3CFP - chains P and A of the 3 polymer chains in the assembly; structure by X-ray diffraction, 2.50 A resolution.

== Chain P ==
Molecule: 14-nt DNA strand
Sequence (14 nucleotides; row label = number of the first residue in the row):
   102 GCGGACTGCTTACC
Modified / non-standard residues: DOC (2',3'-dideoxycytidine-5'-monophosphate) at position 115

== Chain A ==
Name: DNA polymerase
Organism: Bacteriophage RB69
Notes: EC 2.7.7.7
UniProt: Q38087 (DPOL_BPR69); residue numbers follow UniProt; this construct covers 1-903
Chain sequence (909 residues; numbered 1 to 909; the number before each row is that of its first residue):
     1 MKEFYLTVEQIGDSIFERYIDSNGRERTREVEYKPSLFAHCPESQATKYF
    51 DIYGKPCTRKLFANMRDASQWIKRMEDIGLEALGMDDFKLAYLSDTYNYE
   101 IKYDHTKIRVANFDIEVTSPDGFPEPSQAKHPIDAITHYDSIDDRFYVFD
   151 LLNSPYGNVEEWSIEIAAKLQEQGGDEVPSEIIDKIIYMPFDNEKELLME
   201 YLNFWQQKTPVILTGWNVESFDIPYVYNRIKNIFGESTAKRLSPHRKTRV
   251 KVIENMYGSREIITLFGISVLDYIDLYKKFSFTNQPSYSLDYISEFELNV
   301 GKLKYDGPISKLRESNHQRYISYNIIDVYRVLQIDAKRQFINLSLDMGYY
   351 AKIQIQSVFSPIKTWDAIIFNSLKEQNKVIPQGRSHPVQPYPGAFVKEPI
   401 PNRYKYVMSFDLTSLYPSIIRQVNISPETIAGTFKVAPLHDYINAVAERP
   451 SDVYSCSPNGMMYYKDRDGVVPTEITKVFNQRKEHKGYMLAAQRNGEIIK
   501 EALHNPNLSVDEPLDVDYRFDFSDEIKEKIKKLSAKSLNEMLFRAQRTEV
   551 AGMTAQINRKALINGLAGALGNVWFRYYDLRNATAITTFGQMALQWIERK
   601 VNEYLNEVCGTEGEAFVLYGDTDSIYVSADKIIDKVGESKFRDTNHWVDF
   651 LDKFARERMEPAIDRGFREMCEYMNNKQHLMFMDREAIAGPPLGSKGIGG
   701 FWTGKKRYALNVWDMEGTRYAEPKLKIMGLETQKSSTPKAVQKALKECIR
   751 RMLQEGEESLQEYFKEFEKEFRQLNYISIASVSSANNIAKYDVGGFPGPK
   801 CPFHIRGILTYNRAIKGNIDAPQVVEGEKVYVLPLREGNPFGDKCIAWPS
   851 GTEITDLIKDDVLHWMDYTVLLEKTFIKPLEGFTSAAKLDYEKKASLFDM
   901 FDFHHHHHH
Unresolved in the structure: 902-909
Sequence notes: engineered mutation Ala561 (Leu in Q38087), Gly565 (Ser in Q38087), Ala567 (Tyr in Q38087); expression tag (904-909)
Bound ions: Ca2+ site 1 near Glu116 (its only coordinating residue here); Ca2+ site 2: Asp411, Leu412, Asp623 (together with dTTP); Ca2+ site 3: Asp411, Asp623 (together with dTTP); Ca2+ site 4 near Glu716 (its only coordinating residue here)
Ligand contacts: dTTP (TTP): Asp411, Leu412, Thr413, Ser414, Leu415, Tyr416, Pro417, Arg482, Lys486, Lys560, Asn564, Thr622, Asp623
UniProt features mapped onto this chain:
  - region: Thr248 to Thr264 (Beta hairpin), Lys705 to Tyr708 (Binding of DNA in B-conformation), Leu897 to Phe903 (Interaction with the polymerase clamp)
  - binding site (Mg(2+)): Asp114, Glu116, Asp222, Asp327, Asp411, Leu412, Asp623
  - binding site (substrate): Ser414 to Tyr416, Arg482, Lys560
  - site: Asp621 (Optimization of metal coordination by the polymerase active site), Lys706 (Optimization of metal coordination by the polymerase active site), Asp714 (Essential for viral replication)
  - mutagenesis: Asp222 (D222A: Complete loss of 3'-5' exonuclease activity), Asp327 (D327A: Complete loss of 3'-5' exonuclease activity), Leu415 (L415A/G: Decreases base selectivity by several hundred fold; L415G/F: Increased misinsertion, increased mismatch extension and inefficient proofreading; L415M: No effect on base selectivity), Asp621 (D621A: Drastic decrease in the efficiency of incorporation of dGMP), Lys706 (K706A: Almost complete loss of polymerase activity), Asp714 (D714A: Complete loss of viral replication)

== How chain P and chain A interact ==
Pairs across the interface (32):
  DT108(P) with Lys800(A), hydrogen bond to the base
  DG109(P) with Tyr791(A), hydrogen bond to the phosphate; Lys800(A), hydrogen bond to the sugar
  DC110(P) with Lys790(A), salt bridge to the phosphate; Tyr791(A), hydrogen bond to the phosphate; Pro802(A), sugar contact; His804(A), phosphate contact
  DT111(P) with Ser783(A), phosphate contact; Ser784(A), phosphate contact; Asn786(A), hydrogen bond to the phosphate; His804(A), salt bridge to the phosphate
  DT112(P) with Asn284(A), sugar contact; Lys734(A), base contact; Ser735(A), sugar contact; Ser736(A), sugar contact; Val782(A), phosphate contact; Ser783(A), phosphate contact; Ser784(A), hydrogen bond to the phosphate
  DA113(P) with Asn284(A), hydrogen bond to the phosphate; Gly729(A), phosphate contact; Gln733(A), sugar contact; Lys734(A), phosphate contact; Ser735(A), hydrogen bond to the phosphate
  DC114(P) with Lys706(A), hydrogen bond to the base; Met728(A), phosphate contact; Gly729(A), hydrogen bond to the phosphate; Gln733(A), phosphate contact
  DOC_115(P) with Asp621(A), phosphate contact; Thr622(A), sugar contact; Lys706(A), sugar contact; Tyr708(A), hydrogen bond to the phosphate; Met728(A), phosphate contact
Interface residues without a listed pair, chain A (25 interface residues in all): Asp623, Tyr626, Ile727, Ile805, Lys829

== Overview ==
Chain P and chain A form an interface of 8 and 25 residues respectively, with 11 hydrogen bonds and 2 salt
bridges. Polar pairs include DT108(P)-Lys800(A), DC114(P)-Lys706(A) and DG109(P)-Lys800(A). Ligands of chain
A: dTTP.
Chain P is a 14-nt DNA strand and chain A is DNA polymerase (Bacteriophage RB69); the structure, Structure of
the replicating complex of a POL Alpha family DNA Polymerase, ternary complex 1, was determined by X-ray
diffraction.
